PDB entry 4C3H | X-ray diffraction, 3.27 A resolution | chains A and E of the 14 polymer chains in the assembly

[Chain A]
Protein: DNA-directed RNA polymerase I subunit RPA190
From: Saccharomyces cerevisiae
Notes: EC 2.7.7.6
UniProtKB: P10964 (RPA1_YEAST); residue numbers follow UniProt; this construct covers 1-1664
Amino-acid sequence (1664 residues; each row starts with the number of its first residue):
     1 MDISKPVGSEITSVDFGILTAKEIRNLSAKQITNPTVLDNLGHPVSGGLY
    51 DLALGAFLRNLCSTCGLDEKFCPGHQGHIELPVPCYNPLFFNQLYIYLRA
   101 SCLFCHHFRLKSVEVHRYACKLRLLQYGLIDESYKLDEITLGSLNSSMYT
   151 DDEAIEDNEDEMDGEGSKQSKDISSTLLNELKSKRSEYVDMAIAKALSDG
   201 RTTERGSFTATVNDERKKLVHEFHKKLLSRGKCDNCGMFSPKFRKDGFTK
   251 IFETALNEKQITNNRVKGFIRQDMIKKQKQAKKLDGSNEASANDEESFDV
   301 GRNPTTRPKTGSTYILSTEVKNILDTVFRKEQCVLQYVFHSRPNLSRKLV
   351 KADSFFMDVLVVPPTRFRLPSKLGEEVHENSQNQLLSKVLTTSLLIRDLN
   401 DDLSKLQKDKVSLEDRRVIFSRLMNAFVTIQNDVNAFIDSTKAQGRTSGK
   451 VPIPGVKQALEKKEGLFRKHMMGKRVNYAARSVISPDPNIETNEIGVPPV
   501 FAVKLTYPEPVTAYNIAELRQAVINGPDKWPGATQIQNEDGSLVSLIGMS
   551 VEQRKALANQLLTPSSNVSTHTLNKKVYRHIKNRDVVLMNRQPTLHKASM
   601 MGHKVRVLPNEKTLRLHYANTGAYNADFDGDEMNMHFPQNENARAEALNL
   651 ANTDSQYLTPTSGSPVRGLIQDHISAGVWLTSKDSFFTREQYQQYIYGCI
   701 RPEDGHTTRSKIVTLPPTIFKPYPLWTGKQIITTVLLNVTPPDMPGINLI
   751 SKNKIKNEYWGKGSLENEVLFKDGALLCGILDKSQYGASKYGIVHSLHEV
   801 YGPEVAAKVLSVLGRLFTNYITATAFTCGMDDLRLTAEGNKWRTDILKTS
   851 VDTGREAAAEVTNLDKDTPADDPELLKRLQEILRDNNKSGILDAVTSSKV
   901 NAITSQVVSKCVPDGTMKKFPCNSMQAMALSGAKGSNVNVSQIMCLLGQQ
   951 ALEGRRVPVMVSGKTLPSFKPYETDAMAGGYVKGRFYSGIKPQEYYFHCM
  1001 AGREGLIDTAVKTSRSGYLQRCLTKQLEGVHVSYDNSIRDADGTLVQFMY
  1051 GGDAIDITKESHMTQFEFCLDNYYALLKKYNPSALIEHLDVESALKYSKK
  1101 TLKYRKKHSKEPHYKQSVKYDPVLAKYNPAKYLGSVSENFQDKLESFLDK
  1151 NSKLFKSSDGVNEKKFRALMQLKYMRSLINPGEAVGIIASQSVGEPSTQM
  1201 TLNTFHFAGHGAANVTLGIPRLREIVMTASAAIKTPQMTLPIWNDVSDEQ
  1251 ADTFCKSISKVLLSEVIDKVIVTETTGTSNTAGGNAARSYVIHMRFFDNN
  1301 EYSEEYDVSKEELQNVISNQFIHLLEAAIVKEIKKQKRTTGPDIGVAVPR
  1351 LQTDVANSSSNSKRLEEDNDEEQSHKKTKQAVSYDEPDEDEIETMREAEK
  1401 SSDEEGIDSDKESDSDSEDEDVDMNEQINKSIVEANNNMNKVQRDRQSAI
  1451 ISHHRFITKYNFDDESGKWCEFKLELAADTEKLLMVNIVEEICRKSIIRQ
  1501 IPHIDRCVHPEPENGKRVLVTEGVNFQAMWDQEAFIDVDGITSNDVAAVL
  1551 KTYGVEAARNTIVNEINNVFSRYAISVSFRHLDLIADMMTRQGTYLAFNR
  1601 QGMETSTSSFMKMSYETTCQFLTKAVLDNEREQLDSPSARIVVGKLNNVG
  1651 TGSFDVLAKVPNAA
Disordered / not traced: 142-171, 276-311, 407-409, 448-450, 1154-1159, 1206-1213, 1279-1286, 1353-1360, 1400-1437, 1664
Ion coordination: Zn2+ site 1: C62, C65, C72, H75; Zn2+ site 2: C102, C105, C233, C236
Swiss-Prot annotation at these positions:
  - region: P992 to E1004 (Bridging helix)
  - binding site (Zn(2+)): C62, C65, C72, H75, C102, C105, C233, C236
  - binding site (Mg(2+)): D627, D629, D631
  - modified residue (Phosphoserine): S889, S1636

[Chain E]
Protein: DNA-directed RNA polymerases I, II, and III subunit rpabc 1
From: Saccharomyces cerevisiae
UniProtKB: P20434 (RPAB1_YEAST); residues 1-215 here = UniProt positions 1-215
Amino-acid sequence (215 residues; numbered 1 to 215; the number before each row is that of its first residue):
     1 MDQENERNISRLWRAFRTVKEMVKDRGYFITQEEVELPLEDFKAKYCDSM
    51 GRPQRKMMSFQANPTEESISKFPDMGSLWVEFCDEPSVGVKTMKTFVIHI
   101 QEKNFQTGIFVYQNNITPSAMKLVPSIPPATIETFNEAALVVNITHHELV
   151 PKHIRLSSDEKRELLKRYRLKESQLPRIQRADPVALYLGLKRGEVVKIIR
   201 KSETSGRYASYRICM

[How chain A and chain E interact]
Residue-residue contacts - 112 pairs, chain A then chain E:
  I130(A) - M215(E)  hydrophobic
  D131(A) - R192(E)
  D131(A) - M215(E)
  Y134(A) - R192(E)
  E138(A) - P128(E)
  G200(A) - K171(E)  hydrogen bond (backbone-side chain)
  R201(A) - K171(E)  hydrogen bond (backbone-side chain)
  T202(A) - K171(E)
  T209(A) - S173(E)  hydrogen bond
  T209(A) - Q174(E)
  T211(A) - S173(E)
  V212(A) - S173(E)
  D214(A) - R177(E)  salt bridge
  E215(A) - R177(E)  salt bridge
  D1035(A) - Y168(E)
  R1039(A) - Y168(E)  hydrogen bond (side chain-backbone)
  R1039(A) - L170(E)
  R1039(A) - Q174(E)
  G1043(A) - Q174(E)  hydrogen bond (backbone-side chain)
  T1044(A) - Q174(E)
  L1045(A) - L170(E)  hydrophobic
  L1045(A) - Q174(E)  hydrogen bond (backbone-backbone)
  L1045(A) - P176(E)
  F1048(A) - Y168(E)  hydrophobic
  F1048(A) - L175(E)  hydrophobic
  F1048(A) - Y208(E)  hydrogen bond (backbone-side chain)
  F1048(A) - S210(E)
  F1048(A) - Y211(E)
  M1049(A) - Y208(E)  hydrogen bond (backbone-side chain)
  G1051(A) - S202(E)
  G1051(A) - T204(E)
  G1051(A) - S205(E)  hydrogen bond (backbone-side chain)
  G1052(A) - S205(E)  hydrogen bond (backbone-side chain)
  G1052(A) - Y208(E)
  D1053(A) - T204(E)
  D1053(A) - S205(E)
  R1105(A) - R207(E)
  H1113(A) - T145(E)
  H1113(A) - H146(E)  hydrogen bond (side chain-backbone)
  H1113(A) - H147(E)  hydrogen bond (side chain-backbone)
  H1113(A) - E148(E)
  H1113(A) - V150(E)  hydrogen bond (side chain-backbone)
  Y1114(A) - T145(E)
  Y1114(A) - H146(E)
  Y1114(A) - K152(E)  hydrogen bond (backbone-side chain)
  K1115(A) - Q32(E)  hydrogen bond
  V1118(A) - K152(E)
  V1118(A) - I154(E)  hydrophobic
  V1118(A) - I199(E)  hydrophobic
  Y1120(A) - R207(E)  hydrogen bond (backbone-side chain)
  D1121(A) - K197(E)  salt bridge
  D1121(A) - R207(E)
  P1122(A) - R207(E)
  S1137(A) - S205(E)
  E1138(A) - S205(E)  hydrogen bond (backbone-backbone)
  E1138(A) - R207(E)  salt bridge
  N1139(A) - T204(E)  hydrogen bond (side chain-backbone)
  N1139(A) - S205(E)  hydrogen bond (backbone-backbone)
  N1139(A) - G206(E)
  Q1527(A) - A138(E)
  Q1527(A) - A139(E)
  W1530(A) - R14(E)  hydrogen bond (backbone-side chain)
  W1530(A) - A139(E)
  W1530(A) - V141(E)  hydrophobic
  W1530(A) - V142(E)  hydrophobic
  D1531(A) - R7(E)
  D1531(A) - R11(E)  salt bridge
  D1531(A) - R14(E)
  E1533(A) - R14(E)  salt bridge
  D1537(A) - E148(E)
  V1538(A) - V142(E)  hydrophobic
  V1538(A) - H147(E)
  D1539(A) - H146(E)
  D1539(A) - H147(E)
  D1539(A) - E148(E)  hydrogen bond (backbone-backbone)
  G1540(A) - E148(E)
  I1541(A) - H147(E)  hydrogen bond (backbone-side chain)
  L1550(A) - P183(E)
  K1551(A) - P183(E)
  T1552(A) - I144(E)
  T1552(A) - P183(E)
  Y1553(A) - I144(E)  hydrophobic
  Y1553(A) - H147(E)
  Y1553(A) - V150(E)
  Y1553(A) - V184(E)
  G1554(A) - D182(E)
  G1554(A) - P183(E)
  V1555(A) - D182(E)  hydrogen bond (backbone-side chain)
  V1555(A) - R212(E)
  E1556(A) - L149(E)
  E1556(A) - P151(E)
  E1556(A) - H153(E)
  E1556(A) - I198(E)
  E1556(A) - R200(E)  salt bridge
  E1556(A) - R212(E)  salt bridge
  A1557(A) - L149(E)
  A1557(A) - V150(E)  hydrophobic
  R1559(A) - R200(E)
  N1560(A) - L149(E)  hydrogen bond (side chain-backbone)
  N1564(A) - L149(E)
  F1579(A) - T204(E)
  R1580(A) - T204(E)
  D1587(A) - R200(E)  salt bridge
  T1590(A) - R177(E)
  T1590(A) - R212(E)  hydrogen bond (backbone-side chain)
  R1591(A) - P176(E)
  R1591(A) - R177(E)  hydrogen bond (backbone-backbone)
  Q1592(A) - R177(E)  hydrogen bond
  Q1592(A) - Q179(E)
  G1593(A) - R177(E)  hydrogen bond (backbone-backbone)
  G1593(A) - Q179(E)
  T1594(A) - Q179(E)
Also at the interface, not in a pair above, chain A (68 interface residues in all): S207, S1037, D1042, V1046, Q1047, A1125, T1561
Also at the interface, not in a pair above, chain E (54 interface residues in all): E36, N143, L164, R169, I178, E203, A209

[In short]
The interface between chain A and chain E involves 68 residues on one side and 54 on the other, with 28
hydrogen bonds and 9 salt bridges. Polar contacts include D214(A)-R177(E), E215(A)-R177(E) and
D1121(A)-K197(E).
Chain A is DNA-directed RNA polymerase I subunit RPA190 and chain E is DNA-directed RNA polymerases I, II, and
III subunit rpabc 1, both from Saccharomyces cerevisiae; the structure, Structure of 14-subunit RNA polymerase
I at 3.27 A resolution, crystal form C2-93, was determined by X-ray diffraction, deposited together with 4C3I
and 4C3J.
